Entry 8HJ7 (X-ray diffraction, 1.85 A resolution); this record covers chain A.

[Chain A]
Protein: Beta-D-glucan exohydrolase isoenzyme ExoI
From: Hordeum vulgare
UniProt: Q9XEI3 (Q9XEI3_HORVV); residues 0-602 here correspond to UniProt positions 25-627 (UniProt number = residue number + 25)
Amino-acid sequence (604 residues; row label = number of the first residue in the row; numbers below 1 keep their minus sign (Ala-1 is residue -1)):
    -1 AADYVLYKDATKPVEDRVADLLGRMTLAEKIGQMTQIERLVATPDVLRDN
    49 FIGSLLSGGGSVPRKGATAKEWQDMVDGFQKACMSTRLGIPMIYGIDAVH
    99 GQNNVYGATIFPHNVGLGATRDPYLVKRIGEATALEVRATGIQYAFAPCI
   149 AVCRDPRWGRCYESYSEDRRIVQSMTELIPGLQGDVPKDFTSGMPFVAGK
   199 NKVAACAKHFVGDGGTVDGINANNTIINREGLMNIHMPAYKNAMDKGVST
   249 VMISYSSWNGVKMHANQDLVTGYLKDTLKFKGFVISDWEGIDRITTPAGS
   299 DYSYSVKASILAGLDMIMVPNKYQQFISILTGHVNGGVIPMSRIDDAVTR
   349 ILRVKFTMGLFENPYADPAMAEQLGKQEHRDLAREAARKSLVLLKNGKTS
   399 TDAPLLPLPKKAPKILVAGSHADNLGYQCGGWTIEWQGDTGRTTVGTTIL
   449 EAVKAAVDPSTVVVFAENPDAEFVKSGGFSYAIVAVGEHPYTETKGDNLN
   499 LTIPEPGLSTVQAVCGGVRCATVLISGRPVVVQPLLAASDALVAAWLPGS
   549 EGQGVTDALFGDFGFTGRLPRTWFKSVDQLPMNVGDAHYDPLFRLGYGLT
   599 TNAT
Differences from the reference sequence: expression tag (-1); engineered mutation Ala220 (Glu245 in Q9XEI3); conflict Lys320 (Asn345 in Q9XEI3)
Cystine bridges: Cys151-Cys159, Cys513-Cys518
Glycans and other covalent adducts: N-acetylglucosamine (NAG) linked to Asn221, Asn498, Asn600
Ligand contacts:
  - beta-D-glucopyranose (BGC), molecule 1: Glu36, Gly56, Gly57, Asp95, Trp286, Trp430, Trp434, Glu491
  - beta-D-glucopyranose (BGC), molecule 2: Leu54, Gly56, Gly57, Asp95, Phe144, Arg158, Lys206, His207, Met250, Tyr253, Asp285, Trp286, Met316, Trp430, Glu491
From the paper describing this entry:
  - binding site for beta-D-glucopyranose: Asp95, Trp286, Trp434

[Overview]
Ligands of chain A: beta-D-glucopyranose. Covalently linked N-acetylglucosamine: at Asn221, Asn498 and Asn600.
From the paper: a binding site for beta-D-glucopyranose at Asp95, Trp286 and Trp434.
Chain A is Beta-D-glucan exohydrolase isoenzyme ExoI (Hordeum vulgare); the structure, Crystal structure of
barley exohydrolase isoform ExoI E220A mutant in complex with beta-D-glucopyranose, was determined by X-ray
diffraction, deposited together with 8HJ6 and 8HJ8.
